1W5C - chains A and D of the 10 polymer chains in the assembly; structure by X-ray diffraction, 3.20 A resolution.

[Chain A]
Name: Photosystem q(b) protein 1
Source organism: Thermosynechococcus elongatus
Reference sequence: P0A444 (PSBA1_THEEB); numbering as in UniProt (aligned over 1-360)
Chain sequence (360 residues; numbered 1 to 360; the number before each row is that of its first residue):
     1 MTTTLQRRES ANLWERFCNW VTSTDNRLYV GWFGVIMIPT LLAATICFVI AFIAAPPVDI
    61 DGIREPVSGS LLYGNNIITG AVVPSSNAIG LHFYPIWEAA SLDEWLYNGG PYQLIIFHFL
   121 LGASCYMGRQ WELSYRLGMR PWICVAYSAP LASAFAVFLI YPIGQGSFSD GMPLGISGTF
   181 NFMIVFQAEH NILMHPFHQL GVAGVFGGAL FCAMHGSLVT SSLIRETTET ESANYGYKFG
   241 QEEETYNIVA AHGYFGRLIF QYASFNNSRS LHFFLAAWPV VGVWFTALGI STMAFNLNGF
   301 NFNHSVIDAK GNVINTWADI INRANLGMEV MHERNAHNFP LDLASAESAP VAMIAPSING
Not modelled in the structure: 1-7, 233-234, 342-360
Ion coordination: Mn2+: D170, E333; chlorophyll a Mg near H198 (its only coordinating residue here); Fe2+: H215, H272 (shared with H214(D), H268(D) of chain D)
Residues lining bound ligands:
  - chlorophyll a (CLA), molecule 1: F33, S124, M127, G128, W131
  - chlorophyll a (CLA), molecule 2: V35, I36, P39, T40, F93, P95, I96, W97, Q113, L114, F117, H118, L121
  - chlorophyll a (CLA), molecule 3: T45, F48, V157, F158, M172, I176, T179, F180, F182, M183
  - chlorophyll a (CLA), molecule 4: F119, A123, Y147, P150, L151, S153, A154, V157, F182, M183, I184, F186, Q187, I192, L193, H198, G201, V202, V205, F206, V283, T286, A287, I290
  - chlorophyll a (CLA), molecule 5: Q199, V202, A203
  - pheophytin a (PHO), molecule 1: L41, A44, T45, F48, I115, F119, Y126, Q130, A146, Y147, P150, F158, M172, L174, G175, I176, V205, P279, V280, V283
  - pheophytin a (PHO), molecule 2: F206, A209, L210, A213, M214, L258, I259
UniProt features mapped onto this chain:
  - binding site (chlorophyll a): H118, H198
  - binding site (pheophytin a): Y126, Q130, Y147
  - binding site ([CaMn4O5] cluster): D170, E189, H332, E333, D342, A344
  - binding site (a quinone): H215, S264, F265
  - binding site (Fe cation): H215, H272
  - site: Y161 (Tyrosine radical intermediate), H190 (Stabilizes free radical intermediate), A344, S345 (Cleavage)

[Chain D]
Name: Photosystem II reaction center D2 protein
Source organism: Thermosynechococcus elongatus
Reference sequence: Q8CM25 (Q8CM25); residue numbers follow UniProt; this construct covers 1-352
Chain sequence (352 residues; row label = number of the first residue in the row):
     1 MTIAIGRAPA ERGWFDILDD WLKRDRFVFV GWSGILLFPC AYLALGGWLT GTTFVTSWYT
    61 HGLASSYLEG CNFLTVAVST PANSMGHSLL LLWGPEAQGD FTRWCQLGGL WTFIALHGAF
   121 GLIGFMLRQF EIARLVGVRP YNAIAFSAPI AVFVSVFLIY PLGQSSWFFA PSFGVAAIFR
   181 FLLFFQGFHN WTLNPFHMMG VAGVLGGALL CAIHGATVEN TLFQDGEGAS TFRAFNPTQA
   241 EETYSMVTAN RFWSQIFGIA FSNKRWLHFF MLFVPVTGLW MSAIGVVGLA LNLRSYDFIS
   301 QEIRAAEDPE FETFYTKNLL LNEGIRAWMA PQDQPHENFV FPEEVLPRGN AL
Not modelled in the structure: 351-352
Ion coordination: chlorophyll a Mg site 1 near H117 (its only coordinating residue here); chlorophyll a Mg site 2 near H197 (its only coordinating residue here); Fe2+: H214, H268 (shared with H215(A), H272(A) of chain A)
Residues lining bound ligands:
  - beta-carotene (BCR): Y42, L43, G46, G47, L49, T50, F101, F113
  - chlorophyll a (CLA), molecule 1: L36, P39, C40, L43, L89, L90, L91, L92, W93, W104, T112, F113, L116, H117, F120
  - chlorophyll a (CLA), molecule 2: L122, V152, F153, S155, V156, F157, F181, L182, F185, Q186, W191, H197, G200, V201, V204, L205, L279, S282, A283, V286
  - chlorophyll a (CLA), molecule 3: I123, M126, L127, F130
  - chlorophyll a (CLA), molecule 4: F153, V156, F157, F173, V175, I178, F179, F181, L182
  - chlorophyll a (CLA), molecule 5: L182, L183, L205, F257
  - chlorophyll a (CLA), molecule 6: F196, M199, T277, M281
  - chlorophyll a (CLA), molecule 7: M198, V201, A202, L205, G206, L209
  - pheophytin a (PHO), molecule 1: A41, A44, I114, G118, G121, L122, F125, N142, A145, F146, A148, P149, F153, F173, P275, V276, L279
  - pheophytin a (PHO), molecule 2: L205, A208, L209, A212, I213, F257
  - plastoquinone 9 (PL9; 2,3-dimethyl-5-(3,7,11,15,19,23,27,31,35-nonamethyl-2,6,10,14,18,22,26,30,34-hexatriacontanonaenyl-2,5-cyclohexadiene-1,4-dione-2,3-dimethyl-5-solanesyl-1,4-benzoquinone): I213, H214, T217, M246, A249, W253, F261, L267
UniProt features mapped onto this chain:
  - binding site (chlorophyll a): H117, H197
  - binding site (pheophytin a): Q129, N142
  - binding site (a plastoquinone): H214, F261
  - binding site (Fe cation): H214, H268

[Chain A / chain D interface]
Pairs across the interface (175):
  T24(A) - Q255(D)
  N26(A) - Q255(D)
  I60(A) - F314(D)  hydrophobic
  I60(A) - K317(D)
  D61(A) - K317(D)  salt bridge
  E65(A) - E312(D)
  P66(A) - E312(D)
  V67(A) - E312(D)
  V67(A) - T313(D)
  V67(A) - K317(D)
  S68(A) - E312(D)  hydrogen bond (backbone-backbone)
  S68(A) - T313(D)
  G74(A) - Q301(D)  hydrogen bond (backbone-side chain)
  G74(A) - F311(D)
  N75(A) - Q301(D)
  N75(A) - T313(D)
  N76(A) - F298(D)
  I78(A) - L193(D)  hydrophobic
  I78(A) - F298(D)  hydrophobic
  T79(A) - F298(D)
  T79(A) - Q301(D)
  T79(A) - Y315(D)
  V83(A) - F314(D)  hydrophobic
  Y126(A) - I256(D)
  Y126(A) - F257(D)
  R129(A) - Q255(D)  hydrogen bond (side chain-backbone)
  R129(A) - I256(D)  hydrogen bond (side chain-backbone)
  Q130(A) - F252(D)
  Q130(A) - W253(D)
  L133(A) - F252(D)  hydrophobic
  L133(A) - Q255(D)
  L133(A) - I256(D)  hydrophobic
  S134(A) - F252(D)
  L137(A) - F252(D)  hydrophobic
  M139(A) - N220(D)
  M139(A) - T248(D)
  M139(A) - F252(D)  hydrophobic
  R140(A) - E219(D)
  R140(A) - N220(D)  hydrogen bond (backbone-backbone)
  P141(A) - N220(D)  hydrogen bond (backbone-side chain)
  W142(A) - A216(D)
  W142(A) - E219(D)
  W142(A) - N220(D)
  I143(A) - A216(D)
  I143(A) - T217(D)
  I143(A) - N220(D)
  I143(A) - F252(D)  hydrophobic
  I143(A) - W253(D)  hydrophobic
  A146(A) - A212(D)
  A146(A) - A216(D)  hydrophobic
  P173(A) - F314(D)  hydrophobic
  I176(A) - M198(D)  hydrophobic
  S177(A) - F314(D)
  S177(A) - N318(D)  hydrogen bond (backbone-side chain)
  G178(A) - F314(D)
  F180(A) - T192(D)
  F180(A) - N318(D)
  N181(A) - F314(D)
  N181(A) - N318(D)
  N181(A) - L321(D)
  I184(A) - Q186(D)
  I184(A) - L321(D)  hydrophobic
  Q187(A) - L183(D)
  L193(A) - F179(D)
  L193(A) - L182(D)  hydrophobic
  M194(A) - A176(D)  hydrophobic
  Q199(A) - L74(D)
  V205(A) - L205(D)  hydrophobic
  V205(A) - A208(D)
  G208(A) - A208(D)
  G208(A) - C211(D)
  A209(A) - V204(D)
  A209(A) - G207(D)
  A209(A) - A208(D)
  A209(A) - P275(D)
  F211(A) - C211(D)  hydrophobic
  C212(A) - G207(D)
  C212(A) - C211(D)
  C212(A) - M271(D)  hydrogen bond (side chain-backbone)
  A213(A) - M271(D)
  H215(A) - H214(D)  hydrogen bond
  H215(A) - H268(D)  hydrogen bond
  H215(A) - M271(D)
  G216(A) - H268(D)
  G216(A) - M271(D)
  S217(A) - Y141(D)  hydrogen bond (side chain-backbone)
  S217(A) - N142(D)  hydrogen bond
  S217(A) - L272(D)
  L218(A) - N142(D)
  V219(A) - H268(D)
  T220(A) - R139(D)  hydrogen bond (backbone-side chain)
  T220(A) - Y141(D)
  T220(A) - H268(D)  hydrogen bond (side chain-backbone)
  T220(A) - F269(D)
  S221(A) - V138(D)
  S221(A) - R139(D)
  Q241(A) - E242(D)
  E243(A) - E241(D)
  E244(A) - E242(D)
  E244(A) - K264(D)  salt bridge
  I248(A) - F235(D)  hydrophobic
  A250(A) - V138(D)  hydrophobic
  G253(A) - V136(D)
  Y254(A) - Q129(D)  hydrogen bond (side chain-backbone)
  Y254(A) - I132(D)  hydrophobic
  Y254(A) - A133(D)
  Y254(A) - V138(D)  hydrophobic
  Y254(A) - N142(D)  hydrogen bond
  R257(A) - F29(D)
  R257(A) - R128(D)
  R257(A) - I132(D)
  L258(A) - F125(D)  hydrophobic
  L258(A) - R128(D)  hydrogen bond (backbone-side chain)
  L258(A) - Q129(D)
  L258(A) - I132(D)  hydrophobic
  F265(A) - R233(D)
  N266(A) - R233(D)
  N267(A) - F235(D)
  N267(A) - P237(D)
  S268(A) - F235(D)
  R269(A) - E219(D)
  R269(A) - L222(D)
  R269(A) - F223(D)  hydrogen bond (side chain-backbone)
  R269(A) - D225(D)  salt bridge
  R269(A) - F232(D)  hydrogen bond (side chain-backbone)
  R269(A) - F235(D)
  H272(A) - H214(D)  hydrogen bond
  H272(A) - G215(D)
  H272(A) - V218(D)
  F273(A) - E219(D)
  L275(A) - C211(D)
  A276(A) - G215(D)
  A276(A) - A216(D)
  V280(A) - A212(D)  hydrophobic
  F302(A) - N72(D)
  F302(A) - L74(D)  hydrophobic
  F302(A) - T75(D)
  I314(A) - W58(D)  hydrophobic
  N315(A) - G62(D)
  N315(A) - Q332(D)
  T316(A) - L63(D)
  T316(A) - A64(D)
  T316(A) - T75(D)
  W317(A) - H61(D)
  W317(A) - L63(D)
  W317(A) - A77(D)
  W317(A) - S79(D)  hydrogen bond
  W317(A) - S172(D)
  W317(A) - A177(D)  hydrophobic
  W317(A) - R180(D)
  A318(A) - T75(D)
  I320(A) - L63(D)  hydrophobic
  I320(A) - R180(D)
  I320(A) - D333(D)
  I321(A) - A176(D)
  R323(A) - W328(D)  hydrogen bond (side chain-backbone)
  R323(A) - M329(D)
  R323(A) - Q332(D)
  A324(A) - I325(D)  hydrophobic
  A324(A) - M329(D)  hydrophobic
  N325(A) - L183(D)
  G327(A) - G324(D)
  G327(A) - I325(D)  hydrogen bond (backbone-backbone)
  G327(A) - W328(D)
  M328(A) - L321(D)
  M328(A) - I325(D)  hydrophobic
  V330(A) - W328(D)  hydrophobic
  V330(A) - P347(D)  hydrophobic
  V330(A) - R348(D)
  M331(A) - L320(D)
  M331(A) - G324(D)
  M331(A) - L346(D)
  M331(A) - P347(D)
  H332(A) - L321(D)
  R334(A) - L320(D)
Interface residues without a listed pair, chain A (103 interface residues in all): D25, Y29, V30, Y73, G80, P84, V185, F206, M214, S222, G236, V249, I259, P279, F300, S305, L326
Interface residues without a listed pair, chain D (98 interface residues in all): E69, G70, C71, A145, L210, G226, A234, T243, Y244, R251, R265, E323

[In short]
The interface between chain A and chain D involves 103 residues on one side and 98 on the other, with 23
hydrogen bonds and 3 salt bridges. Among the polar pairs are D61(A)-K317(D), E244(A)-K264(D) and
R269(A)-D225(D).
Here chain A is Photosystem q(b) protein 1 and chain D is Photosystem II reaction center D2 protein, both from
Thermosynechococcus elongatus. Entry 1W5C (Photosystem II from Thermosynechococcus elongatus) was determined
by X-ray diffraction.
